4EHY - chain A; structure by X-ray diffraction, 2.20 A resolution.

# Chain A
Protein: Tetraacyldisaccharide 4'-kinase
Organism: Aquifex aeolicus
Notes: EC 2.7.1.130
UniProt: O67572 (LPXK_AQUAE); numbering as in UniProt (aligned over 1-315)
Sequence (315 residues; each row starts with the number of its first residue):
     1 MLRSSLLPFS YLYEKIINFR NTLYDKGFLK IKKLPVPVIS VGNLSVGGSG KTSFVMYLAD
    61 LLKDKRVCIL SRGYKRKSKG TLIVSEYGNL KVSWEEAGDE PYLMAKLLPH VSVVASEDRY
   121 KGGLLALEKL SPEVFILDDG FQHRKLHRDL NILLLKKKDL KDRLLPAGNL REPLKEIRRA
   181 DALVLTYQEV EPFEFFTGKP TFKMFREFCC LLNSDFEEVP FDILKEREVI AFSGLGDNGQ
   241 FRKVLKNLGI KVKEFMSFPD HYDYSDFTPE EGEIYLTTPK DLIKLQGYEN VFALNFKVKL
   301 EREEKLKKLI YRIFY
Not modelled in the structure: 1-8
Disulfides: Cys209-Cys210
Metal / ion sites: Mg2+: Glu100 (together with ADP)
Residues lining bound ligands: ADP (adenosine-5'-diphosphate): Gly48, Ser49, Gly50, Lys51, Thr52, Ser53, Met56, Glu100, Leu103, Tyr187, Arg206, Phe208, Leu235, Gly236, Gln240, Phe241, Val244, Asp260, Thr278, Pro279, Lys280, Leu294, Phe296
Swiss-Prot annotation at these positions:
  - binding site (ATP): Ser45 to Thr52

# In short
Chain A binds ADP. From UniProt: 8 ATP-binding residues.
Chain A is Tetraacyldisaccharide 4'-kinase (Aquifex aeolicus); the structure, Crystal structure of LpxK from
Aquifex aeolicus in complex with ADP/Mg2+ at 2.2 angstrom resolution, was determined by X-ray diffraction
together with 4EHW and 4EHX from the same study.
